4IN5 - chains L and M of the 3 polymer chains in the assembly; structure by X-ray diffraction, 2.20 A resolution.

# Chain L
Molecule: Reaction center protein L chain
Source organism: Rhodobacter sphaeroides
Notes: engineered mutation(s): L214G
Reference sequence: P0C0Y8 (RCEL_RHOSH); residues 0-281 here correspond to UniProt positions 1-282 (UniProt number = residue number + 1)
Chain sequence (282 residues; each row starts with the number of its first residue; numbering starts at 0):
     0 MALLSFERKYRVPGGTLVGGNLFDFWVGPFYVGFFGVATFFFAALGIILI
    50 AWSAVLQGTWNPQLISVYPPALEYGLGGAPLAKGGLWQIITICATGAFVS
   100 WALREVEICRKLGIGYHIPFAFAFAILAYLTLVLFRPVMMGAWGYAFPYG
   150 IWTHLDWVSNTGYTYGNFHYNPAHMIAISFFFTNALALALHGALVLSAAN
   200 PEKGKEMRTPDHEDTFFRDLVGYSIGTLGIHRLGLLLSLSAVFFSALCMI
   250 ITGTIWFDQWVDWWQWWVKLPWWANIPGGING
Disordered / not traced: 0
Bound ions: Fe ion: His190, His230 (shared with His219(M), Glu234(M), His266(M) of chain M)
Ligand contacts:
  - bacteriochlorophyll a (BCL), molecule 1: Ile46, Ile49, Tyr128, Leu131, Phe146, Ile150, Trp151, His153, Leu154, Trp156, Val157
  - bacteriochlorophyll a (BCL), molecule 2: Phe97, Phe121, Ala124, Ile125, Ala127, Tyr128, Leu131, Trp156, Val157, Ser158, Thr160, Gly161, Tyr162, Asn166, Phe167, His168, His173, Ala176, Ile177, Phe180, Phe181, Val241, Ser244, Ala245, Cys247, Met248
  - bacteriochlorophyll a (BCL), molecule 3: Val157, Tyr162, His168, Phe181
  - bacteriochlorophyll a (BCL), molecule 4: His168, His173, Met174, Ile177, Ser178, Phe181, Thr182, Leu185
  - bacteriopheophytin a (BPH), molecule 1: Thr38, Phe41, Ala42, Gly45, Ile49, Ile89, Cys92, Ala93, Ala96, Phe97, Trp100, Glu104, Ile117, Ala120, Phe121, Phe123, Ala124, Tyr128, Phe146, Tyr148, Gly149, Ile150, His153, Phe180, Ser237, Leu238, Val241
  - bacteriopheophytin a (BPH), molecule 2: Phe181, Ala184, Leu185, Ala188, Leu189, Phe216, Leu219, Val220
  - heptane-1,2,3-triol (HTO): Gln87, Ile91, Leu133, Trp142
  - 1,2-diacyl-sn-glycero-3-phosphocholine (PC1): Val220, Gly221, Tyr222
  - ubiquinone-10 (U10), molecule 1: Val26, Phe29, Tyr30, Val31, Gly35, Thr38, Phe39, Trp100, Arg103
  - ubiquinone-10 (U10), molecule 2: Thr182, Leu185, Ala186, Leu189, His190, Leu193, Val194, Glu212, Asp213, Phe216, Tyr222, Ser223, Ile224, Gly225, Thr226, Ile229, Leu232

# Chain M
Molecule: Reaction center protein M chain
Source organism: Rhodobacter sphaeroides
Reference sequence: P0C0Y9 (RCEM_RHOSH); residues 0-306 here correspond to UniProt positions 1-307 (UniProt number = residue number + 1)
Chain sequence (307 residues; each row starts with the number of its first residue; numbering starts at 0):
     0 MAEYQNIFSQVQVRGPADLGMTEDVNLANRSGVGPFSTLLGWFGNAQLGP
    50 IYLGSLGVLSLFSGLMWFFTIGIWFWYQAGWNPAVFLRDLFFFSLEPPAP
   100 EYGLSFAAPLKEGGLWLIASFFMFVAVWSWWGRTYLRAQALGMGKHTAWA
   150 FLSAIWLWMVLGFIRPILMGSWSEAVPYGIFSHLDWTNNFSLVHGNLFYN
   200 PFHGLSIAFLYGSAGLFAMHGATILAVSRFGGERELEQIADRGTAAERAA
   250 LFWRWTMGFNATMEGIHRWAIWMAVLVTLTGGIGILLSGTVVDNWYVWGQ
   300 NHGMAPL
Disordered / not traced: 0, 303-306
Differences from the reference sequence: engineered mutation Gly214 (Leu215 in P0C0Y9)
Bound ions: Fe ion: His219, Glu234, His266 (shared with His190(L), His230(L) of chain L)
Ligand contacts:
  - bacteriochlorophyll a (BCL), molecule 1: Trp66, Phe67, Leu89, Met122, Trp157, Leu160, Val175, Ile179, His182, Leu183, Trp185, Thr186
  - bacteriochlorophyll a (BCL), molecule 2: Trp66, Met122, Val126, Phe150, Ala153, Ile154, Leu156, Trp157, Leu160, Trp185, Thr186, Asn187, Phe189, Ser190, Asn195, Leu196, Phe197, His202, Ser205, Ile206, Leu209, Tyr210, Val276, Thr277, Gly280, Gly281, Ile284
  - bacteriochlorophyll a (BCL), molecule 3: Thr186, Phe197, Tyr210
  - bacteriochlorophyll a (BCL), molecule 4: Phe197, Pro200, Gly203, Leu204, Ile206, Ala207, Phe208, Tyr210, Gly211, Met272
  - bacteriopheophytin a (BPH), molecule 1: Ser59, Leu60, Gly63, Leu64, Trp66, Phe67, Ala125, Val126, Trp129, Thr133, Thr146, Ala149, Phe150, Ala153, Ala273, Val274, Thr277
  - bacteriopheophytin a (BPH), molecule 2: Tyr210, Ala213, Gly214, Ala217, Met218, Trp252, Thr255, Met256
  - 1,2-diacyl-sn-glycero-3-phosphocholine (PC1): Arg29, Ser30, Gly31, Val32, Gly33, Leu47, Gly48, Ile50, Leu52, Trp129
  - spheroidene (SPO): Trp66, Phe67, Phe68, Ile70, Gly71, Ile72, Phe74, Trp75, Phe85, Leu89, Phe105, Trp115, Leu116, Ser119, Phe120, Met122, Phe123, Trp157, Met158, Leu160, Gly161, Phe162, Trp171, Val175, Pro176, Tyr177, Gly178, Ile179, His182
  - ubiquinone-10 (U10): Leu215, Met218, His219, Thr222, Ile223, Ala245, Ala248, Ala249, Trp252, Met256, Phe258, Asn259, Ala260, Thr261, Met262, Ile265, Trp268, Met272
Curated features (UniProtKB/Swiss-Prot):
  - binding site ((7R,8Z)-bacteriochlorophyll b): His182, His202
  - binding site (Fe cation): His219, Glu234, His266
  - binding site (a ubiquinone): Trp252

# Interface between chain L and chain M
Pairs across the interface - 212 pairs, chain L then chain M:
  Ala1(L) - Arg253(M)  hydrogen bond (backbone-side chain)
  Leu3(L) - Leu250(M)  hydrophobic
  Leu3(L) - Arg253(M)
  Leu3(L) - Asn259(M)
  Phe5(L) - Arg241(M)
  Phe5(L) - Glu246(M)
  Phe5(L) - Leu250(M)  hydrophobic
  Glu6(L) - Leu250(M)
  Glu6(L) - Arg253(M)  salt bridge
  Glu6(L) - Trp254(M)  hydrogen bond
  Lys8(L) - Glu246(M)  salt bridge
  Tyr9(L) - Thr243(M)  hydrogen bond
  Tyr9(L) - Glu246(M)  hydrogen bond
  Tyr9(L) - Arg247(M)
  Tyr9(L) - Leu250(M)  hydrophobic
  Tyr9(L) - Trp254(M)
  Arg10(L) - Trp254(M)
  Trp25(L) - Trp254(M)
  Pro28(L) - Arg253(M)
  Pro28(L) - Trp254(M)
  Pro28(L) - Gly257(M)
  Phe29(L) - Trp254(M)
  Phe29(L) - Thr255(M)
  Phe29(L) - Met256(M)
  Phe29(L) - Gly257(M)
  Tyr30(L) - Trp254(M)  hydrogen bond (backbone-backbone)
  Trp100(L) - Thr255(M)
  Arg103(L) - Trp254(M)  hydrogen bond (side chain-backbone)
  Arg103(L) - Thr255(M)  hydrogen bond (side chain-backbone)
  Glu104(L) - Phe251(M)
  Glu104(L) - Thr255(M)
  Ile107(L) - Phe251(M)  hydrophobic
  Ile107(L) - Trp254(M)  hydrophobic
  Ile107(L) - Thr255(M)
  Cys108(L) - Phe251(M)  hydrophobic
  Lys110(L) - Trp254(M)
  Leu111(L) - Arg247(M)  hydrogen bond (backbone-side chain)
  Leu111(L) - Phe251(M)
  Leu111(L) - Trp254(M)  hydrophobic
  Gly112(L) - Arg228(M)  hydrogen bond (backbone-side chain)
  Gly112(L) - Phe229(M)
  Ile113(L) - Ala225(M)
  Ile113(L) - Val226(M)  hydrophobic
  Ile113(L) - Arg228(M)  hydrogen bond (backbone-side chain)
  Ile113(L) - Phe229(M)  hydrophobic
  Ile113(L) - Phe251(M)  hydrophobic
  Gly114(L) - Ala225(M)  hydrogen bond (backbone-backbone)
  Gly114(L) - Arg228(M)
  Tyr115(L) - Glu2(M)
  His116(L) - Gln4(M)  hydrogen bond (side chain-backbone)
  His116(L) - Ala221(M)
  His116(L) - Leu224(M)
  His116(L) - Ala225(M)
  Ile117(L) - Ala221(M)  hydrophobic
  Ile117(L) - Thr222(M)
  Ile117(L) - Phe251(M)  hydrophobic
  Ile117(L) - Trp252(M)  hydrophobic
  Trp151(L) - Phe197(M)
  Leu154(L) - Phe197(M)
  Val157(L) - Phe197(M)  hydrophobic
  Tyr162(L) - Asn187(M)  hydrogen bond
  Tyr162(L) - Leu191(M)
  Asn166(L) - Leu183(M)
  Asn166(L) - Asn187(M)
  His168(L) - Leu183(M)  hydrogen bond (side chain-backbone)
  His168(L) - Thr186(M)
  Tyr169(L) - Phe180(M)
  Tyr169(L) - Asp184(M)  hydrogen bond
  Met174(L) - Leu183(M)  hydrophobic
  Phe180(L) - Leu209(M)
  Phe180(L) - Ala213(M)  hydrophobic
  Asn183(L) - Ser212(M)
  Asn183(L) - Ala213(M)  hydrogen bond (side chain-backbone)
  Asn183(L) - Phe216(M)
  Ala184(L) - Ala273(M)
  Ala186(L) - Phe216(M)
  Leu187(L) - Ser212(M)
  Leu187(L) - Phe216(M)
  Leu187(L) - Ala269(M)  hydrophobic
  Ala188(L) - Ala273(M)
  His190(L) - His219(M)
  His190(L) - Glu234(M)  salt bridge
  His190(L) - His266(M)  hydrogen bond
  Gly191(L) - His266(M)
  Ala192(L) - His145(M)
  Ala192(L) - Thr146(M)
  Ala192(L) - Ile270(M)  hydrophobic
  Val194(L) - Glu234(M)
  Val194(L) - Leu235(M)
  Val194(L) - His266(M)
  Leu195(L) - His145(M)
  Leu195(L) - Glu263(M)
  Leu195(L) - His266(M)
  Leu195(L) - Arg267(M)
  Ser196(L) - Met142(M)
  Ser196(L) - Gly143(M)  hydrogen bond (backbone-backbone)
  Ser196(L) - His145(M)
  Ala197(L) - Leu235(M)  hydrophobic
  Ala198(L) - Leu235(M)
  Asn199(L) - Gly143(M)
  Asn199(L) - His145(M)
  Asn199(L) - Glu263(M)  hydrogen bond
  Asn199(L) - Arg267(M)  hydrogen bond
  Pro200(L) - Gly141(M)
  Pro200(L) - Gly143(M)
  Glu201(L) - Gln138(M)
  Glu201(L) - Gly141(M)  hydrogen bond (backbone-backbone)
  Glu201(L) - Met142(M)
  Glu201(L) - Lys144(M)  salt bridge
  Lys204(L) - Gly141(M)
  Met206(L) - Leu235(M)
  Arg207(L) - Glu22(M)  salt bridge
  Arg207(L) - Leu140(M)  hydrogen bond (side chain-backbone)
  Arg207(L) - Gly141(M)
  Arg207(L) - Met142(M)
  Arg207(L) - Leu235(M)
  Thr208(L) - Leu235(M)
  Pro209(L) - Leu235(M)
  Asp210(L) - Met20(M)
  His211(L) - Met20(M)
  His211(L) - Glu22(M)  salt bridge
  His211(L) - Met142(M)
  Glu212(L) - Leu235(M)
  Asp213(L) - Asn44(M)
  Thr214(L) - Gly19(M)
  Thr214(L) - Met20(M)  hydrogen bond (side chain-backbone)
  Thr214(L) - Arg29(M)
  Thr214(L) - Leu140(M)
  Phe215(L) - Thr133(M)
  Phe215(L) - Arg136(M)
  Phe215(L) - Ala137(M)
  Phe215(L) - Leu140(M)  hydrophobic
  Phe215(L) - Met142(M)  hydrophobic
  Phe215(L) - Thr146(M)
  Arg217(L) - Asn44(M)
  Arg217(L) - Gln46(M)
  Arg217(L) - Gly48(M)
  Arg217(L) - Pro49(M)
  Arg217(L) - Ile50(M)
  Asp218(L) - Val24(M)
  Asp218(L) - Arg29(M)  salt bridge
  Asp218(L) - Ile50(M)
  Asp218(L) - Tyr51(M)  hydrogen bond (backbone-backbone)
  Asp218(L) - Arg132(M)  hydrogen bond (backbone-side chain)
  Leu219(L) - Trp129(M)
  Leu219(L) - Arg132(M)  hydrogen bond (backbone-side chain)
  Leu219(L) - Thr133(M)
  Val220(L) - Ile50(M)
  Val220(L) - Trp129(M)  hydrophobic
  Gly221(L) - Leu47(M)
  Gly221(L) - Gly48(M)  hydrogen bond (backbone-backbone)
  Gly221(L) - Pro49(M)
  Gly221(L) - Ile50(M)
  Tyr222(L) - Leu39(M)  hydrophobic
  Tyr222(L) - Asn44(M)  hydrogen bond (side chain-backbone)
  Tyr222(L) - Gln46(M)
  Tyr222(L) - Leu47(M)  hydrophobic
  Ser223(L) - Asn44(M)  hydrogen bond (backbone-side chain)
  Ile224(L) - Gly43(M)
  Ile224(L) - Asn44(M)  hydrogen bond (backbone-backbone)
  Gly225(L) - Asn44(M)
  Thr226(L) - Glu232(M)
  Leu227(L) - Asn5(M)
  Leu227(L) - Leu224(M)  hydrophobic
  Leu227(L) - Glu232(M)
  Gly228(L) - Phe42(M)
  Ile229(L) - Phe216(M)
  His230(L) - His219(M)  hydrogen bond
  His230(L) - Gly220(M)
  His230(L) - Ile223(M)
  His230(L) - Glu234(M)  salt bridge
  Arg231(L) - Tyr3(M)
  Arg231(L) - Asn5(M)  hydrogen bond (side chain-backbone)
  Arg231(L) - Ile6(M)  hydrogen bond (side chain-backbone)
  Arg231(L) - Phe7(M)
  Arg231(L) - Ser8(M)  hydrogen bond
  Arg231(L) - Trp41(M)
  Arg231(L) - Phe42(M)  hydrogen bond (side chain-backbone)
  Arg231(L) - Leu224(M)
  Leu232(L) - Phe42(M)
  Gly233(L) - Phe216(M)
  Leu234(L) - Ala217(M)
  Leu234(L) - Leu224(M)  hydrophobic
  Ser237(L) - Ala213(M)  hydrogen bond (side chain-backbone)
  Ser237(L) - Ala217(M)
  Trp263(L) - Phe90(M)  hydrophobic
  Trp263(L) - Phe180(M)  hydrophobic
  Trp266(L) - Leu86(M)  hydrogen bond (side chain-backbone)
  Trp266(L) - Arg87(M)  hydrogen bond (side chain-backbone)
  Val267(L) - Arg87(M)
  Val267(L) - Phe91(M)  hydrophobic
  Trp272(L) - Ala83(M)
  Trp272(L) - Leu86(M)  hydrophobic
  Trp272(L) - Arg87(M)  hydrogen bond (backbone-side chain)
  Ala273(L) - Arg87(M)
  Ile275(L) - Asn81(M)
  Ile275(L) - Ala83(M)  hydrophobic
  Ile275(L) - Val84(M)  hydrophobic
  Ile275(L) - Arg87(M)  hydrogen bond (backbone-side chain)
  Pro276(L) - Val84(M)
  Gly277(L) - Val84(M)
  Gly277(L) - Arg87(M)  hydrogen bond (backbone-side chain)
  Gly278(L) - Gln77(M)
  Gly278(L) - Val84(M)
  Gly278(L) - Asp88(M)
  Ile279(L) - Asp88(M)  hydrogen bond (backbone-side chain)
  Ile279(L) - Phe91(M)  hydrophobic
  Ile279(L) - Phe92(M)  hydrophobic
  Asn280(L) - Arg87(M)
  Asn280(L) - Asp88(M)  hydrogen bond (backbone-side chain)
  Asn280(L) - Phe91(M)
  Gly281(L) - Arg87(M)
Other interface residues (no listed pair), chain L (99 interface residues in all): Leu2, Ala120, Asp155, Ser158, Phe181, Leu189, Leu193, Leu235
Other interface residues (no listed pair), chain M (100 interface residues in all): Asp17, Ala78, Ala149, Asn195, Tyr198, Met218, Ile238, Ala239, Ala249, Met272

# In short
The interface between chain L and chain M involves 99 residues on one side and 100 on the other; the contacts
include 43 hydrogen bonds and 8 salt bridges. Polar pairs include Glu6(L)-Arg253(M), Lys8(L)-Glu246(M) and
His190(L)-Glu234(M).
Chain L is Reaction center protein L chain and chain M is Reaction center protein M chain, both from
Rhodobacter sphaeroides; the structure, (M)L214G mutant of the Rhodobacter sphaeroides Reaction Center, was
determined by X-ray diffraction together with 4IN7 and 4IN6 from the same study.
